8YMB - chains B and C of the 4 polymer chains in the assembly; structure by X-ray diffraction, 2.95 A resolution.

== Chain B ==
Protein: Elongin-B
Organism: Homo sapiens
UniProtKB: Q15370 (ELOB_HUMAN); numbering as in UniProt (aligned over 1-118)
Chain sequence (122 residues; numbered -3 to 118; the number before each row is that of its first residue; numbers below 1 keep their minus sign (Gly-3 is residue -3)):
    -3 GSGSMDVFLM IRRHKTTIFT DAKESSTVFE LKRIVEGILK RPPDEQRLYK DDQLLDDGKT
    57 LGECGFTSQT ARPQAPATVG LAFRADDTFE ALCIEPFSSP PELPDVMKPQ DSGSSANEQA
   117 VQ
Not modelled in the structure: -3 to 0, 105-118
Sequence notes: expression tag (-3 to 0)
Curated features (UniProtKB/Swiss-Prot):
  - modified residue: Met1 (N-acetylmethionine), Thr84 (Phosphothreonine), Ser108 (Phosphoserine), Ser111 (Phosphoserine)

== Chain C ==
Protein: Elongin-C
Organism: Homo sapiens
UniProtKB: Q15369 (ELOC_HUMAN); residue numbers follow UniProt; this construct covers 17-112
Chain sequence (98 residues; numbered 15 to 112; the number before each row is that of its first residue):
    15 GSMYVKLISS DGHEFIVKRE HALTSGTIKA MLSGPGQFAE NETNEVNFRE IPSHVLSKVC
    75 MYFTYKVRYT NSSTEIPEFP IAPEIALELL MAANFLDC
Not modelled in the structure: 15, 48-56
Sequence notes: expression tag (15-16)

== Chain B / chain C interface ==
Contacting residue pairs (49):
  Phe4(B) - Thr78(C)
  Met6(B) - Met75(C)  hydrophobic
  Lys11(B) - Asp25(C)  hydrogen bond (side chain-backbone)
  Lys11(B) - Gly26(C)
  Lys11(B) - His27(C)
  Lys11(B) - Glu28(C)  hydrogen bond (backbone-backbone)
  Thr12(B) - Glu28(C)
  Thr12(B) - Ile30(C)
  Thr13(B) - Glu28(C)  hydrogen bond (backbone-backbone)
  Thr13(B) - Phe29(C)
  Thr13(B) - Ile30(C)  hydrogen bond (backbone-backbone)
  Ile14(B) - Ile30(C)
  Phe15(B) - Phe29(C)  hydrophobic
  Phe15(B) - Ile30(C)  hydrogen bond (backbone-backbone)
  Phe15(B) - Val31(C)  hydrophobic
  Phe15(B) - Ser71(C)
  Phe15(B) - Cys74(C)  hydrophobic
  Phe15(B) - Met75(C)  hydrophobic
  Thr16(B) - Tyr18(C)
  Asp17(B) - Lys32(C)  salt bridge
  Ile34(B) - Tyr18(C)
  Ile34(B) - Ile30(C)  hydrophobic
  Pro69(B) - Met75(C)
  Pro69(B) - Thr78(C)
  Pro69(B) - Tyr79(C)  hydrophobic
  Gln70(B) - Lys72(C)
  Gln70(B) - Met75(C)
  Gln70(B) - Pro91(C)
  Gln70(B) - Pro94(C)
  Pro72(B) - Met75(C)
  Glu91(B) - His27(C)
  Pro92(B) - His27(C)  hydrogen bond (backbone-side chain)
  Phe93(B) - His27(C)
  Phe93(B) - Phe29(C)  hydrophobic
  Phe93(B) - Ser67(C)
  Phe93(B) - His68(C)
  Phe93(B) - Ser71(C)
  Ser94(B) - Asp25(C)
  Ser94(B) - Pro66(C)
  Ser94(B) - Ser67(C)  hydrogen bond (backbone-side chain)
  Ser94(B) - His68(C)  hydrogen bond
  Ser95(B) - His68(C)
  Pro96(B) - His68(C)
  Pro96(B) - Glu98(C)
  Pro96(B) - Ile99(C)  hydrophobic
  Pro97(B) - Glu102(C)
  Pro100(B) - Leu101(C)  hydrophobic
  Met103(B) - Pro97(C)
  Met103(B) - Ala100(C)  hydrophobic
Other interface residues (no listed pair), chain B (25 interface residues in all): Arg8, Leu99, Lys104
Other interface residues (no listed pair), chain C (29 interface residues in all): Arg82, Tyr83, Phe93

== In short ==
25 residues of chain B face 29 of chain C across their interface; the contacts include 8 hydrogen bonds and 1
salt bridge. Polar contacts include Asp17(B)-Lys32(C), Lys11(B)-Asp25(C) and Pro92(B)-His27(C).
Here chain B is Elongin-B and chain C is Elongin-C, both from Homo sapiens. Entry 8YMB (The crystal structure
of SHD931 in complex with Brd4-BD2 and VCB) was determined by X-ray diffraction.
